3IYP - chains C and D of the 5 polymer chains in the assembly; structure by electron microscopy, 7.20 A resolution (low resolution: residue-level contacts below are approximate; hydrogen-bond / salt-bridge calls are withheld).

Chain C:
Protein: Polyprotein
Organism: Human echovirus 7
Reference sequence: Q6W9E5 (Q6W9E5_9ENTO); residues 1-260 here correspond to UniProt positions 71-330 (UniProt number = residue number + 70)
Amino-acid sequence (260 residues; each row starts with the number of its first residue):
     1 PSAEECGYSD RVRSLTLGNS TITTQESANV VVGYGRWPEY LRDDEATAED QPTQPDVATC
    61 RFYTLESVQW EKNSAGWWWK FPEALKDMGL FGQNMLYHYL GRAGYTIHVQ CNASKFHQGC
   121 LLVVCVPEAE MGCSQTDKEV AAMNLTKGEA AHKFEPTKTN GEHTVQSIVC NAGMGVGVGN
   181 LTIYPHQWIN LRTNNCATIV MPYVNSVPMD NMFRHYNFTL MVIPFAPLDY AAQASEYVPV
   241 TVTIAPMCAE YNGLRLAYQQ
Unresolved in the structure: 1-8

Chain D:
Protein: Polyprotein
Organism: Human echovirus 7
Reference sequence: Q91QV1 (Q91QV1_9ENTO); residue numbers follow UniProt; this construct covers 1-70
Amino-acid sequence (70 residues; row label = number of the first residue in the row):
     1 MGAQVSTQKT GAHETGLNAS GNSIIHYTNI NYYKDAASNS ANRQDFTQDP GKFTEPVKDI
    61 MIKTMPALNS
Unresolved in the structure: 16-23, 70

Chain C / chain D interface:
Contacting residue pairs (21; chain C residue first):
  Ser-9(C) / Asn-69(D)
  Asp-10(C) / Ala-67(D)
  Asp-10(C) / Asn-69(D)
  Arg-11(C) / Leu-68(D)
  Arg-13(C) / Asp-59(D)
  Ser-27(C) / Leu-68(D)
  Ala-28(C) / Leu-68(D)
  Asn-29(C) / Val-57(D)
  Asn-29(C) / Lys-58(D)
  Asn-29(C) / Asp-59(D)
  Asn-29(C) / Met-61(D)
  Val-30(C) / Pro-56(D)
  Val-30(C) / Val-57(D)
  Val-30(C) / Lys-58(D)
  Val-31(C) / Pro-56(D)
  Val-32(C) / Pro-56(D)
  Val-32(C) / Lys-58(D)
  Gly-33(C) / Pro-56(D)
  Tyr-34(C) / Lys-52(D)
  Tyr-34(C) / Phe-53(D)
  Trp-37(C) / Lys-58(D)
Interface residues without a listed pair, chain C (14 interface residues in all): Gly-35

Summary:
The interface between chain C and chain D involves 14 residues on one side and 10 on the other.
Chain C is Polyprotein and chain D is Polyprotein, both from Human echovirus 7; the structure, The Interaction
of Decay-accelerating Factor with Echovirus 7, was determined by electron microscopy together with 2X5I from
the same study.
